6X9D - chain A; structure by X-ray diffraction, 1.54 A resolution.

[Chain A]
Name: Bifunctional protein PutA
Organism: Sinorhizobium meliloti (strain SM11)
Notes: EC 1.5.5.2, 1.2.1.88
UniProtKB: F7X6I3 (F7X6I3_SINMM); residues 1-1233 here = UniProt positions 1-1233
Amino-acid sequence (1235 residues; row label = number of the first residue in the row; numbers below 1 keep their minus sign (Ser-1 is residue -1)):
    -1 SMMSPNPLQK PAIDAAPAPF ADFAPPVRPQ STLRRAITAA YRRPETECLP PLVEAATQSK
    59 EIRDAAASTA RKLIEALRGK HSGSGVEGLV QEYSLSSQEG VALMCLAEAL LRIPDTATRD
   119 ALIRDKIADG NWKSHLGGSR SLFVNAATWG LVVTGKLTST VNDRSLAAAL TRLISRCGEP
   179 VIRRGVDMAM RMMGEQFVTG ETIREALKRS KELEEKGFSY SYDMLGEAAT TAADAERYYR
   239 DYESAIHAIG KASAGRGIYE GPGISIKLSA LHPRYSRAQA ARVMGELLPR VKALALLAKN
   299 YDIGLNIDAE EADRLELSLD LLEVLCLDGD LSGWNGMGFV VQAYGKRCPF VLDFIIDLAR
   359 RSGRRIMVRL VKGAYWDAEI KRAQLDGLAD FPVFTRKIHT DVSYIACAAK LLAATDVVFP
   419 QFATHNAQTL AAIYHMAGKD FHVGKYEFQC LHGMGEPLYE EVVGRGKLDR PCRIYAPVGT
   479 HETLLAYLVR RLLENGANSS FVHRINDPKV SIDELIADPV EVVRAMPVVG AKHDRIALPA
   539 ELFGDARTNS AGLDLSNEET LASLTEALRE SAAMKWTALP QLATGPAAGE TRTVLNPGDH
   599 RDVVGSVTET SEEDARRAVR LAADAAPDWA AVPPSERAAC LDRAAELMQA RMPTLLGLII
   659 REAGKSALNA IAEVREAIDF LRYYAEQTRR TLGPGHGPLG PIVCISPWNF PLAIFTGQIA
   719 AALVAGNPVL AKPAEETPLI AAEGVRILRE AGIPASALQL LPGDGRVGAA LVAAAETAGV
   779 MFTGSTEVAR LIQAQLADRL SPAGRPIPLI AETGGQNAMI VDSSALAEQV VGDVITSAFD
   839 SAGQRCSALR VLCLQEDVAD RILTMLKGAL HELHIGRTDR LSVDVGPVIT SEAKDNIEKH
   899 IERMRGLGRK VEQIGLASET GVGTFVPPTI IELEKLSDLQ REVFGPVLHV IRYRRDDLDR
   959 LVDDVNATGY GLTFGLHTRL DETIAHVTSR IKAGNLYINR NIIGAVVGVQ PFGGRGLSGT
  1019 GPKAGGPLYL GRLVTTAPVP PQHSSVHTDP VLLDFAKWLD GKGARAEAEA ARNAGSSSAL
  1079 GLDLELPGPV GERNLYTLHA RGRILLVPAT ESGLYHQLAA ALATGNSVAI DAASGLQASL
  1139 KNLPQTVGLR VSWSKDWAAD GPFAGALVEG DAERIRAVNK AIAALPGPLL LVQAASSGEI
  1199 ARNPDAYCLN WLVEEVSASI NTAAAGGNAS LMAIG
Disordered / not traced: -1 to 13, 135-136
Sequence notes: expression tag (-1 to 0)
Small-molecule neighbours:
  - FAD (flavin-adenine dinucleotide): Asp306, Ala307, Val338, Gln340, Tyr342, Arg367, Val369, Lys370, Gly371, Ala372, Tyr373, Trp374, Phe392, Thr393, Arg394, Lys395, Thr398, Asp399, Ala421, Thr422, His423, Asn424, Gln447, Cys448, Leu449, Tyr473, Glu492, Asn493, Ser497, Ser498, Phe499, Ile1232, Gly1233
  - 4-hydroxyproline (HYP): Glu674, Phe708, Ile712, Arg843, Cys844, Ser845, Ile1001, Gly1002, Ala1003, Phe1010
  - NAD (nicotinamide-adenine-dinucleotide): Ile703, Ser704, Pro705, Trp706, Asn707, Phe708, Ile712, Lys730, Pro731, Ala732, Glu733, Gly761, Asp762, Gly763, Gly766, Ala767, Phe780, Thr781, Gly782, Ser783, Val786, Leu789, Ile790, Glu810, Thr811, Gly812, Gly813, Cys844, Glu940, Phe942, Leu970, Phe1010, Ser1016
Reported in the primary citation:
  - binding site for 4-hydroxyproline: Glu674, Phe708, Ser845, Gly1002, Ala1003, Phe1010
  - catalytic residues: Cys844 (citing earlier work)

[In short]
Ligands of chain A: flavin-adenine dinucleotide, 4-hydroxyproline and NAD. From the paper: the catalytic
residue Cys844; a binding site for 4-hydroxyproline at Glu674, Phe708 and Ser845 among others.
Chain A is Bifunctional protein PutA (Sinorhizobium meliloti (strain SM11)); the structure, Structure of
proline utilization A with trans-4-hydroxy-L-proline bound in the L-glutamate-gamma-semialdehyde dehydrogenase
active site, was determined by X-ray diffraction, deposited together with 6X99, 6X9A, 6X9B and 6X9C.
